5Z3U - chains E and I of the 11 polymer chains in the assembly; structure by electron microscopy, 4.31 A resolution (low resolution: residue-level contacts below are approximate; hydrogen-bond / salt-bridge calls are withheld).

Chain E:
Molecule: Histone H3.2
From: Xenopus laevis
UniProt: P84233 (H32_XENLA); residues 1-135 here correspond to UniProt positions 2-136 (UniProt number = residue number + 1)
Chain sequence (135 residues; row label = number of the first residue in the row):
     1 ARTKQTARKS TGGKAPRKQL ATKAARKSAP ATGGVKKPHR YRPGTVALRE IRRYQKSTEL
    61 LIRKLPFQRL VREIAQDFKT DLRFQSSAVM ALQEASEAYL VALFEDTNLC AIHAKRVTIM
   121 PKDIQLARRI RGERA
Unresolved in the structure: 1-39, 135
Differences from the reference sequence: conflict Ala102 (Gly103 in P84233)
Curated features (UniProtKB/Swiss-Prot):
  - modified residue: Arg2 (Asymmetric dimethylarginine), Thr3 (Phosphothreonine), Lys4 (Allysine), Gln5 (5-glutamyl dopamine), Thr6 (Phosphothreonine), Arg8 (Citrulline), Lys9 (N6,N6,N6-trimethyllysine), Ser10 (ADP-ribosylserine), Thr11 (Phosphothreonine), Lys14 (N6-(2-hydroxyisobutyryl)lysine), Arg17 (Asymmetric dimethylarginine), Lys18 (N6-(2-hydroxyisobutyryl)lysine), Lys23 (N6-(2-hydroxyisobutyryl)lysine), Arg26 (Citrulline), Lys27 (N6,N6,N6-trimethyllysine), Ser28 (ADP-ribosylserine), Lys36 (N6,N6,N6-trimethyllysine), Lys37 (N6-methyllysine), Tyr41 (Phosphotyrosine), Lys56 (N6,N6,N6-trimethyllysine) and 8 more in UniProt
  - lipidation: Cys110 (S-palmitoyl cysteine)

Chain I:
Molecule: 167-nt DNA strand
Sequence (167 nucleotides; numbered 1 to 167; the number before each row is that of its first residue):
     1 ATCGAGAATC CCGGTGCCGA GGCCGCTCAA TTGGTCGTAG ACAGCTCTAG CACCGCTTAA
    61 ACGCACGTAC GCGCTGTCCC CCGCGTTTTA ACCGCCAAGG GGATTACTCC CTAGTCTCCA
   121 GGCACGTGTC AGATATATAC ATCCTGAAGC TTGTCGAGAA GTACGAT
Unresolved in the structure: 1, 148-167

How chain E and chain I interact:
Contacting residue pairs (18):
  Arg40(E) with DC144(I); DT145(I)
  Tyr41(E) with DC144(I)
  Arg42(E) with DC144(I); DT145(I)
  Thr45(E) with DC143(I); DC144(I)
  Arg72(E) with DC51(I)
  Arg83(E) with DC51(I)
  Phe84(E) with DG50(I); DC51(I)
  Gln85(E) with DG50(I)
  Ser86(E) with DG50(I)
  Arg116(E) with DG71(I); DC72(I)
  Val117(E) with DG71(I)
  Thr118(E) with DG71(I)
  Met120(E) with DC72(I)
Other interface residues (no listed pair), chain E (15 interface residues in all): Pro43, Arg63
Other interface residues (no listed pair), chain I (11 interface residues in all): DA60, DA61, DA69, DC70

Summary:
15 residues of chain E and 11 residues of chain I are in contact.
Chain E is Histone H3.2 (Xenopus laevis) and chain I is a 167-nt DNA strand; the structure, Structure of
Snf2-nucleosome complex at shl2 in ADP BeFx state, was determined by electron microscopy (same publication as
5Z3V, 5Z3L, 5Z3O, 6IY2 and 6IY3).
